PDB entry 5IKT | X-ray diffraction, 2.45 A resolution | chains A and B

== Chain A (and B) ==
Protein: Prostaglandin G/H synthase 2
Source organism: Homo sapiens
Notes: EC 1.14.99.1; chain B of this document is another copy of the same molecule, construct and numbering; everything in this record applies to it too
Reference sequence: P35354 (PGH2_HUMAN); the construct lacks a stretch of the UniProt sequence, so the offset changes along the chain: 34-105 = UniProt 19-90; 106-583 = UniProt 92-569
Sequence (551 residues; each row starts with the number of its first residue):
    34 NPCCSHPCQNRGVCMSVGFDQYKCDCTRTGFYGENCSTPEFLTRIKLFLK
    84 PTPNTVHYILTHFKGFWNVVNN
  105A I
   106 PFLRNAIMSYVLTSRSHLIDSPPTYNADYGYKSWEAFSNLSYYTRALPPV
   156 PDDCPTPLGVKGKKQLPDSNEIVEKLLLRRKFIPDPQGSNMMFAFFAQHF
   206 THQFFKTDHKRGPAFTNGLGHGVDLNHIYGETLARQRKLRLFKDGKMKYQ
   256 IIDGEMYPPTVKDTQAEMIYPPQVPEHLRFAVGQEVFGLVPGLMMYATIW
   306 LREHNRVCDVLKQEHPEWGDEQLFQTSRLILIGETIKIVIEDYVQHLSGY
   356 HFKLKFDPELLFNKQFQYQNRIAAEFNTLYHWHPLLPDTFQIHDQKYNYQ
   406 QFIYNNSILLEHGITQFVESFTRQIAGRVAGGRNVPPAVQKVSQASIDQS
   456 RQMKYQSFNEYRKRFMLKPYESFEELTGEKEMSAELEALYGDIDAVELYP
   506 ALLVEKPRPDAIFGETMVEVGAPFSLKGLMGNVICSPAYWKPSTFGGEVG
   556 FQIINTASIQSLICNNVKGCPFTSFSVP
Swiss-Prot annotation at these positions:
  - active site: His207 (Proton acceptor), Tyr385 (For cyclooxygenase activity)
  - binding site (substrate): Arg120, Tyr355
  - binding site (heme b): His388
  - site: Ser530 (Aspirin-acetylated serine)
  - modified residue: Cys540 (S-nitrosocysteine), Ser579 (O-acetylserine)
  - glycosylation (N-linked (GlcNAc...) asparagine): Asn68, Asn144, Asn410
Disulfides: Cys36-Cys47, Cys37-Cys159, Cys41-Cys57, Cys59-Cys69, Cys569-Cys575
Covalently attached groups: glycan linked to Asn144; N-acetylglucosamine (NAG) linked to Asn410
Metal / ion sites: protoporphyrin IX containing co Co near His388 (its only coordinating residue here)
Residues lining bound ligands:
  - protoporphyrin IX containing co (COH): Tyr148, Ala199, Ala202, Gln203, Thr206, His207, Phe210, Lys211, Thr212, His214, Leu294, Val295, Asn382, Tyr385, His386, Trp387, His388, Leu390, Leu391, Phe395, Tyr404, Ile408, Val444, Val447, Ala450, Gln454
  - Tolfenamic acid (TLF; 2-[(3-chloro-2-methylphenyl)amino]benzoic acid): Val116, Arg120, Tyr348, Val349, Leu352, Ser353, Tyr355, Phe381, Leu384, Tyr385, Trp387, Met522, Val523, Gly526, Ala527, Ser530, Leu531
From the paper describing this entry:
  - binding site for Tolfenamic acid: Tyr385, Ser530
  - mutagenesis - Y385F (Tm change 7 degC): decreased stability in response to Tolfenamic acid
  - mutagenesis - S530A: unchanged stability in response to Tolfenamic acid
  - mutagenesis - Y385F/S530A: decreased binding to Tolfenamic acid
  - catalytic residues: Tyr385 (citing earlier work)
  - mutagenesis - Y385F/S530A (Tm change 14 degC): decreased stability
  - mutagenesis - Y385F/S530A: abolished stability in response to diclofenac

== Interface between chain A and chain B ==
Pairs across the interface (105; chain A residue first):
  Val46(A) - Ser548(B)
  Met48(A) - His320(B)
  Met48(A) - Ser548(B)
  Met48(A) - Gly551(B)
  Met48(A) - Gly552(B)
  Ser49(A) - His320(B)  hydrogen bond (backbone-side chain)
  Ser49(A) - Glu322(B)  hydrogen bond
  Ser49(A) - Trp323(B)
  Val50(A) - Glu322(B)
  Gly51(A) - Glu322(B)  hydrogen bond (backbone-side chain)
  Phe52(A) - Pro321(B)
  Phe52(A) - Glu322(B)
  Asp58(A) - Lys546(B)
  Asp58(A) - Pro547(B)
  Asp58(A) - Ser548(B)  hydrogen bond
  Thr60(A) - Lys546(B)
  Thr60(A) - Pro547(B)
  Arg61(A) - Phe367(B)
  Arg61(A) - Pro542(B)  hydrogen bond (side chain-backbone)
  Arg61(A) - Trp545(B)  hydrogen bond (side chain-backbone)
  Asp125(A) - Ala543(B)
  Pro127(A) - Tyr373(B)
  Pro127(A) - Val538(B)  hydrophobic
  Pro127(A) - Ser541(B)
  Pro128(A) - Tyr544(B)  hydrogen bond (backbone-side chain)
  Thr129(A) - Tyr544(B)
  Tyr134(A) - Glu326(B)  hydrogen bond
  Tyr134(A) - Gln330(B)  hydrogen bond
  Tyr136(A) - Glu326(B)
  Tyr136(A) - Gln327(B)  hydrogen bond (side chain-backbone)
  Tyr136(A) - Gln330(B)
  Lys137(A) - Leu334(B)
  Lys137(A) - Ala543(B)
  Lys137(A) - Tyr544(B)
  Lys137(A) - Thr549(B)
  Ser138(A) - Gln330(B)
  Trp139(A) - Asp229(B)
  Trp139(A) - Gln330(B)
  Trp139(A) - Arg333(B)
  Trp139(A) - Leu334(B)
  Trp139(A) - Ile337(B)  hydrophobic
  Trp139(A) - Asn537(B)
  Trp139(A) - Val538(B)  hydrophobic
  Glu140(A) - Gln330(B)
  Phe142(A) - Val538(B)  hydrophobic
  Phe142(A) - Tyr544(B)
  Asp229(A) - Trp139(B)
  His320(A) - Met48(B)
  His320(A) - Ser49(B)  hydrogen bond (side chain-backbone)
  Pro321(A) - Phe52(B)
  Glu322(A) - Ser49(B)  hydrogen bond
  Glu322(A) - Val50(B)
  Glu322(A) - Gly51(B)  hydrogen bond (side chain-backbone)
  Glu322(A) - Phe52(B)
  Trp323(A) - Ser49(B)
  Glu326(A) - Tyr134(B)  hydrogen bond
  Glu326(A) - Tyr136(B)
  Gln327(A) - Tyr136(B)  hydrogen bond (backbone-side chain)
  Gln330(A) - Tyr134(B)
  Gln330(A) - Tyr136(B)
  Gln330(A) - Ser138(B)
  Gln330(A) - Trp139(B)
  Gln330(A) - Glu140(B)
  Arg333(A) - Trp139(B)
  Leu334(A) - Lys137(B)
  Leu334(A) - Ser138(B)
  Leu334(A) - Trp139(B)
  Ile337(A) - Trp139(B)  hydrophobic
  Phe367(A) - Arg61(B)
  Phe367(A) - Gln370(B)  hydrogen bond (backbone-side chain)
  Asn368(A) - Gln370(B)
  Lys369(A) - Gln370(B)  hydrogen bond (backbone-side chain)
  Gln370(A) - Phe367(B)  hydrogen bond (side chain-backbone)
  Gln370(A) - Asn368(B)
  Gln370(A) - Lys369(B)  hydrogen bond (side chain-backbone)
  Phe371(A) - Gln372(B)  hydrogen bond (backbone-side chain)
  Gln372(A) - Phe371(B)  hydrogen bond (side chain-backbone)
  Gln372(A) - Gln372(B)
  Gln372(A) - Tyr373(B)  hydrogen bond (side chain-backbone)
  Tyr373(A) - Pro127(B)
  Tyr373(A) - Gln372(B)  hydrogen bond (backbone-side chain)
  Tyr373(A) - Gln374(B)  hydrogen bond (backbone-side chain)
  Gln374(A) - Tyr373(B)  hydrogen bond (side chain-backbone)
  Gln374(A) - Gln374(B)
  Asn537(A) - Trp139(B)
  Val538(A) - Pro127(B)  hydrophobic
  Val538(A) - Trp139(B)  hydrophobic
  Val538(A) - Phe142(B)  hydrophobic
  Ser541(A) - Pro127(B)
  Pro542(A) - Arg61(B)  hydrogen bond (backbone-side chain)
  Ala543(A) - Asp125(B)
  Ala543(A) - Lys137(B)
  Tyr544(A) - Pro128(B)  hydrogen bond (side chain-backbone)
  Tyr544(A) - Thr129(B)
  Tyr544(A) - Lys137(B)
  Tyr544(A) - Phe142(B)
  Trp545(A) - Arg61(B)  hydrogen bond (backbone-side chain)
  Lys546(A) - Asp58(B)
  Lys546(A) - Thr60(B)
  Pro547(A) - Asp58(B)
  Pro547(A) - Thr60(B)
  Ser548(A) - Val46(B)
  Ser548(A) - Asp58(B)  hydrogen bond
  Gly551(A) - Met48(B)
  Gly552(A) - Met48(B)
Other interface residues (no listed pair), chain A (56 interface residues in all): Leu145, Val228, Leu238, Leu366, Thr549
Other interface residues (no listed pair), chain B (58 interface residues in all): Leu145, Val228, Leu238, Gln241, Glu319, Leu366

== Summary ==
56 residues of chain A face 58 of chain B across their interface; the contacts include 29 hydrogen bonds.
Polar pairs include Ser49(A)-His320(B), Ser49(A)-Glu322(B) and Gly51(A)-Glu322(B). From the paper: the
catalytic residue Tyr385(A); Y385F of chain A reduces stability in response to Tolfenamic acid; 3
substitutions were tested in all.
Chain A and chain B are both Prostaglandin G/H synthase 2 (Homo sapiens); the structure, The Structure of
Tolfenamic Acid Bound to Human Cyclooxygenase-2, was determined by X-ray diffraction (same publication as
5IKQ, 5IKR and 5IKV).
